Entry 4KGR (X-ray diffraction, 2.00 A resolution); this record covers chain A.

# Chain A
Protein: Streptococcal Protein GB1 Backbone Modified Variant: beta-3-Ala24, beta-3-Lys28, beta-3-Lys31, beta-3-Asn35
Chain sequence (57 residues; row label = number of the first residue in the row):
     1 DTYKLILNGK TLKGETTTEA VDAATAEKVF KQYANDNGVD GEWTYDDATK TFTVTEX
Modified positions: A24 ((3s)-3-aminobutanoic acid; B3A); K28, K31 ((3s)-3,7-diaminoheptanoic acid; B3K); N35 ((3s)-3,5-diamino-5-oxopentanoic acid; B3X); NH2 (amino group) at position 57

# Overview
Chain A is Streptococcal Protein GB1 Backbone Modified Variant: beta-3-Ala24, beta-3-Lys28, beta-3-Lys31,
beta-3-Asn35; the structure, Backbone Modifications in the Protein GB1 Helix: beta-3-Ala24, beta-3-Lys28,
beta-3-Lys31, beta-3-Asn35, was determined by X-ray diffraction (same publication as 4KGS and 4KGT).
